PDB entry 3KLG | X-ray diffraction, 3.65 A resolution | chains A and B of the 4 polymer chains in the assembly

Chain A:
Name: Reverse transcriptase/ribonuclease H
From: Human immunodeficiency virus type 1
Notes: EC 2.7.7.49, 2.7.7.7, 3.1.26.4
UniProt: P03366 (POL_HV1B1); residues 1-560 here correspond to UniProt positions 600-1159 (UniProt number = residue number + 599)
Chain sequence (562 residues; each row starts with the number of its first residue; numbers below 1 keep their minus sign (Met-1 is residue -1)):
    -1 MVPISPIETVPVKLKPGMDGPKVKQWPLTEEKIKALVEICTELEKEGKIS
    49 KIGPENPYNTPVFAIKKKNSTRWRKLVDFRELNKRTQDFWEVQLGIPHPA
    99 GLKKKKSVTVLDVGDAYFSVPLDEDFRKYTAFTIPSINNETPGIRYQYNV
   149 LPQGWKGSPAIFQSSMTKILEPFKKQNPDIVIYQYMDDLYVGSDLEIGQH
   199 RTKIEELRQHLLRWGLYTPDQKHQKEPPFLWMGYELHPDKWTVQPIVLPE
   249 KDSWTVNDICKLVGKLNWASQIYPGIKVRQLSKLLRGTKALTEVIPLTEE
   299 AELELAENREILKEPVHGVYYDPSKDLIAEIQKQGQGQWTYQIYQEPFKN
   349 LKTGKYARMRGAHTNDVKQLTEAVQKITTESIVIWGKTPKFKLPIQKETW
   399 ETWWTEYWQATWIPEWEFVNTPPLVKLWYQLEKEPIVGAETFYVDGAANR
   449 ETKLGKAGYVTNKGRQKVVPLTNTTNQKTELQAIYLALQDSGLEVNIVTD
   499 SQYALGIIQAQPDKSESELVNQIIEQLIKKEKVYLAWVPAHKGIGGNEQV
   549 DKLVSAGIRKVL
Not modelled in the structure: -1 to 0, 555-560
Sequence notes: expression tag (-1 to 0); engineered mutation Leu41 (Met640 in P03366), Asn67 (Asp666 in P03366), Arg70 (Lys669 in P03366), Tyr215 (Thr814 in P03366), Gln219 (Lys818 in P03366), Cys258 (Gln857 in P03366), Ser280 (Cys879 in P03366)

Chain B:
Name: p51 RT
From: Human immunodeficiency virus type 1
UniProt: P03366 (POL_HV1B1); residues 1-428 here correspond to UniProt positions 600-1027 (UniProt number = residue number + 599)
Chain sequence (437 residues; row label = number of the first residue in the row):
     1 PISPIETVPVKLKPGMDGPKVKQWPLTEEKIKALVEICTEMEKEGKISKI
    51 GPENPYNTPVFAIKKKDSTKWRKLVDFRELNKRTQDFWEVQLGIPHPAGL
   101 KKKKSVTVLDVGDAYFSVPLDEDFRKYTAFTIPSINNETPGIRYQYNVLP
   151 QGWKGSPAIFQSSMTKILEPFKKQNPDIVIYQYMDDLYVGSDLEIGQHRT
   201 KIEELRQHLLRWGLTTPDKKHQKEPPFLWMGYELHPDKWTVQPIVLPEKD
   251 SWTVNDIQKLVGKLNWASQIYPGIKVRQLSKLLRGTKALTEVIPLTEEAE
   301 LELAENREILKEPVHGVYYDPSKDLIAEIQKQGQGQWTYQIYQEPFKNLK
   351 TGKYARMRGAHTNDVKQLTEAVQKITTESIVIWGKTPKFKLPIQKETWET
   401 WWTEYWQATWIPEWEFVNTPPLVKLWYQGGHHHHHHH
Not modelled in the structure: 1-2, 218-230, 429-437
Sequence notes: engineered mutation Ser280 (Cys879 in P03366); expression tag (429-437)

How chain A and chain B interact:
Pairs across the interface (96; chain A residue first):
  Val8(A) - Glu53(B)
  Pro9(A) - Glu53(B)
  Gln85(A) - Glu53(B)
  Asp86(A) - Pro55(B)
  Phe87(A) - Pro52(B)
  Trp88(A) - Lys20(B)
  Trp88(A) - Val21(B)
  Trp88(A) - Lys22(B)
  Trp88(A) - Pro52(B)  hydrogen bond (backbone-backbone)
  Trp88(A) - Asn54(B)
  Trp88(A) - Asn57(B)
  Trp88(A) - Arg143(B)
  Val90(A) - Pro140(B)
  Val90(A) - Gly141(B)  hydrogen bond (backbone-backbone)
  Gln91(A) - Asn137(B)
  Leu92(A) - Pro133(B)  hydrophobic
  Leu92(A) - Asn137(B)  hydrogen bond (backbone-side chain)
  Gly93(A) - Asn137(B)  hydrogen bond (backbone-side chain)
  Ile94(A) - Asn136(B)
  Pro95(A) - Asn136(B)
  Pro95(A) - Asn137(B)
  His96(A) - Asn136(B)  hydrogen bond (backbone-side chain)
  Gly99(A) - Asn136(B)
  Ala158(A) - Pro52(B)
  Ile159(A) - Pro52(B)  hydrophobic
  Ser162(A) - Gly51(B)
  Ser162(A) - Pro52(B)
  Thr165(A) - Pro140(B)
  Glu169(A) - Lys49(B)  salt bridge
  Lys172(A) - Thr139(B)
  Ile180(A) - Glu138(B)
  Tyr181(A) - Ile135(B)
  Tyr181(A) - Asn137(B)
  Tyr181(A) - Glu138(B)
  Gln182(A) - Glu138(B)  hydrogen bond (backbone-backbone)
  Gln182(A) - Thr139(B)
  Gln182(A) - Pro140(B)
  Gln373(A) - Glu396(B)
  Gln373(A) - Thr397(B)
  Thr376(A) - Trp401(B)
  Thr377(A) - Glu396(B)
  Thr377(A) - Thr400(B)
  Ile380(A) - Leu26(B)
  Ile380(A) - Thr27(B)
  Val381(A) - Pro25(B)  hydrophobic
  Val381(A) - Asn136(B)  hydrogen bond (backbone-backbone)
  Ile382(A) - Asn136(B)
  Gly384(A) - Thr27(B)
  Gly384(A) - Glu28(B)  hydrogen bond (backbone-backbone)
  Lys385(A) - Thr27(B)
  Trp402(A) - Lys331(B)
  Trp402(A) - Thr362(B)
  Trp402(A) - Asp364(B)
  Tyr405(A) - Lys331(B)
  Trp406(A) - Lys331(B)
  Trp406(A) - Asn418(B)
  Trp406(A) - Pro420(B)
  Trp406(A) - Pro421(B)
  Gln407(A) - Pro392(B)
  Gln407(A) - Ile393(B)
  Gln407(A) - Gln394(B)
  Gln407(A) - Val417(B)
  Gln407(A) - Asn418(B)  hydrogen bond (side chain-backbone)
  Ala408(A) - Lys331(B)
  Ala408(A) - Trp337(B)  hydrophobic
  Ala408(A) - Asp364(B)
  Ala408(A) - Leu368(B)  hydrophobic
  Ala408(A) - Pro392(B)  hydrogen bond (backbone-backbone)
  Ala408(A) - Ile393(B)
  Thr409(A) - Asp364(B)  hydrogen bond (backbone-side chain)
  Thr409(A) - Gln394(B)
  Trp410(A) - Asn363(B)
  Trp410(A) - Val365(B)  hydrophobic
  Trp410(A) - Tyr405(B)
  Pro412(A) - Trp401(B)  hydrophobic
  Pro433(A) - Asn255(B)
  Pro433(A) - Leu289(B)  hydrophobic
  Ile434(A) - Thr290(B)  hydrogen bond (backbone-side chain)
  Val435(A) - Thr290(B)
  Thr439(A) - Ala288(B)
  Thr439(A) - Leu289(B)  hydrogen bond (side chain-backbone)
  Tyr441(A) - Lys287(B)  hydrogen bond (side chain-backbone)
  Thr459(A) - Thr286(B)  hydrogen bond (backbone-side chain)
  Asn460(A) - Ala288(B)
  Asn494(A) - Leu289(B)
  Gln500(A) - Leu422(B)
  Tyr532(A) - Asn255(B)  hydrogen bond
  Tyr532(A) - Lys259(B)
  Tyr532(A) - Leu289(B)  hydrophobic
  Trp535(A) - Val423(B)  hydrophobic
  Val536(A) - Gln258(B)
  Lys540(A) - Asn265(B)  hydrogen bond
  Gly541(A) - Ser280(B)
  Ile542(A) - Gln258(B)
  Gly543(A) - Leu283(B)
  Gly544(A) - Thr286(B)
Also at the interface, not in a pair above, chain A (66 interface residues in all): Gln161, Lys166, Val179, Thr369, Thr386, Lys431, Val458, Val496, Leu503, Ala534
Also at the interface, not in a pair above, chain B (65 interface residues in all): Gln23, Glu29, Tyr56, Thr131, Ile142, Val261, Val276, Arg284, Gly285, Thr419

Summary:
The interface between chain A and chain B involves 66 residues on one side and 65 on the other, with 17
hydrogen bonds and 1 salt bridge. Polar pairs include Glu169(A)-Lys49(B), Leu92(A)-Asn137(B) and
Gly93(A)-Asn137(B).
Here chain A is Reverse transcriptase/ribonuclease H and chain B is p51 RT, both from Human immunodeficiency
virus type 1. Entry 3KLG (Crystal structure of AZT-resistant HIV-1 Reverse Transcriptase crosslinked to
pre-translocation AZTMP-Terminated DNA (COMPLEX N)) was determined by X-ray diffraction (same publication as
3KLE, 3KLF, 3KLH and 3KLI).
